PDB entry 6OO3 | electron microscopy, 2.90 A resolution | chains A and D of the 4 polymer chains in the assembly

[Chain A (and D)]
Name: TRPV2
Source organism: Oryctolagus cuniculus
Notes: chain D of this document is another copy of the same molecule, construct and numbering; everything in this record applies to it too
Reference sequence: G1SNM3 (G1SNM3_RABIT); residues 1-762 here correspond to UniProt positions 56-817 (UniProt number = residue number + 55)
Sequence (786 residues; each row starts with the number of its first residue):
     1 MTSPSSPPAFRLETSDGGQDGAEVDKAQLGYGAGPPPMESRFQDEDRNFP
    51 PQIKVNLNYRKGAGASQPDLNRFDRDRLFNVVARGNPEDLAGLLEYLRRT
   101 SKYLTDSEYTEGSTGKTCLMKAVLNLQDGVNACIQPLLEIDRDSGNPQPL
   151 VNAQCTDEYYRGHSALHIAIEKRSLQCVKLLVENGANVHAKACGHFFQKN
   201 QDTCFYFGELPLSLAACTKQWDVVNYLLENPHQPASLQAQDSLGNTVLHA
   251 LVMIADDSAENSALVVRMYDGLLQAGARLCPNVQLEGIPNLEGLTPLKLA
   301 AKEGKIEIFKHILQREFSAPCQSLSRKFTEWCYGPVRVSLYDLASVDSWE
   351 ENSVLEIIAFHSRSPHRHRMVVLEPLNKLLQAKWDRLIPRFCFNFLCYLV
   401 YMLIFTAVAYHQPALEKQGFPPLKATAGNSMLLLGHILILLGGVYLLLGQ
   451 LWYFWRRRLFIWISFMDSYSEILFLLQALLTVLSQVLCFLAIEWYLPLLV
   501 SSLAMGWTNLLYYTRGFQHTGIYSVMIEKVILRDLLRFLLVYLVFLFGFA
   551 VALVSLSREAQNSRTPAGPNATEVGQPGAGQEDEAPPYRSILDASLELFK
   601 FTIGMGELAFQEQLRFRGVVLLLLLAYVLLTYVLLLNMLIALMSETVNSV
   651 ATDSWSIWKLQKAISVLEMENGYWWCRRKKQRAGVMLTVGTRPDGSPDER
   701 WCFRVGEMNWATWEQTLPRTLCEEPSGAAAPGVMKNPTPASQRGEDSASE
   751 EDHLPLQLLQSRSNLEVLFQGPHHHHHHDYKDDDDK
Unresolved in the structure: 1-72, 414-426, 456-468, 559-585, 727-786
Differences from the reference sequence: engineered mutation S470 (Phe525 in G1SNM3), M505 (Leu560 in G1SNM3), T508 (Leu563 in G1SNM3), E528 (Gln583 in G1SNM3); conflict A504 (Val559 in G1SNM3); expression tag (763-786)
Residues lining bound ligands:
  - resiniferatoxin (6EU), molecule 1: Y469, S470, L473, F474, A504, M505, T508, N509, L511, Y512, R515, S524, E528, I531, L532
  - resiniferatoxin (6EU), molecule 2: F545, A626, L629, L630

[Chain A / chain D interface]
Pairs across the interface (70; chain A residue first):
  W331(A) - F196(D)  hydrophobic
  W331(A) - T203(D)
  Y333(A) - Y160(D)
  Y333(A) - H163(D)
  Y333(A) - E171(D)
  Y333(A) - F197(D)
  Y333(A) - F205(D)  hydrophobic
  G334(A) - E171(D)  hydrogen bond (backbone-side chain)
  P335(A) - F205(D)  hydrophobic
  V336(A) - C204(D)
  V338(A) - T203(D)
  T406(A) - V551(D)
  A409(A) - S555(D)
  Y410(A) - V554(D)  hydrophobic
  Y410(A) - I591(D)  hydrophobic
  E493(A) - F616(D)
  W494(A) - F616(D)  hydrophobic
  L496(A) - S555(D)
  L496(A) - F616(D)  hydrophobic
  P497(A) - F616(D)
  P497(A) - V619(D)  hydrophobic
  V500(A) - A552(D)
  V500(A) - S555(D)
  V500(A) - L556(D)  hydrophobic
  L503(A) - V551(D)  hydrophobic
  W507(A) - V544(D)
  T508(A) - F545(D)
  L511(A) - V541(D)  hydrophobic
  L511(A) - F545(D)  hydrophobic
  H519(A) - R533(D)
  H519(A) - R537(D)  hydrogen bond
  Y523(A) - R537(D)
  Y523(A) - F538(D)
  Y523(A) - L634(D)
  Y523(A) - N637(D)  hydrogen bond (backbone-side chain)
  M526(A) - N637(D)
  M526(A) - I640(D)  hydrophobic
  M526(A) - A641(D)  hydrophobic
  I527(A) - N637(D)
  V530(A) - V633(D)  hydrophobic
  I531(A) - V633(D)  hydrophobic
  L535(A) - V633(D)  hydrophobic
  L596(A) - L608(D)  hydrophobic
  F599(A) - L625(D)  hydrophobic
  K600(A) - L608(D)
  I603(A) - L608(D)  hydrophobic
  G604(A) - G604(D)
  M605(A) - G604(D)
  M605(A) - M605(D)  hydrophobic
  M605(A) - G606(D)
  L635(A) - Y632(D)
  M638(A) - Y632(D)
  M638(A) - L636(D)  hydrophobic
  L642(A) - L636(D)  hydrophobic
  L642(A) - I640(D)
  M643(A) - I640(D)  hydrophobic
  M643(A) - M643(D)  hydrophobic
  W710(A) - F205(D)  hydrophobic
  W710(A) - C217(D)
  W710(A) - I254(D)  hydrophobic
  W710(A) - N261(D)
  W713(A) - R173(D)
  W713(A) - C217(D)
  W713(A) - T218(D)
  E723(A) - K116(D)  salt bridge
  E723(A) - K121(D)  salt bridge
  E723(A) - L124(D)
  E723(A) - N125(D)  hydrogen bond
  P725(A) - Y160(D)
  S726(A) - Y159(D)
Interface residues without a listed pair, chain A (44 interface residues in all): C332, L510, L639, T646
Interface residues without a listed pair, chain D (59 interface residues in all): H167, F207, L214, K219, E260, L264, G548, F601, F610, L621, V628, L629, M638, L639

[Summary]
Chain A and chain D form an interface of 44 and 59 residues respectively, with 4 hydrogen bonds and 2 salt
bridges. Among the polar pairs are E723(A)-K116(D), E723(A)-K121(D) and G334(A)-E171(D). Ligands of chain A:
resiniferatoxin.
Both chains are TRPV2 (Oryctolagus cuniculus). Entry 6OO3 (Cryo-EM structure of the C4-symmetric TRPV2/RTx
complex in amphipol resolved to 2.9 A) was determined by electron microscopy, deposited together with 6OO4,
6OO5 and 6OO7.
